PDB entry 6NQ0 | electron microscopy, 3.70 A resolution | chains A and B

# Chain A (and B)
Protein: Two pore calcium channel protein 2
Source organism: Homo sapiens
Notes: chain B of this document is another copy of the same molecule, construct and numbering; everything in this record applies to it too
UniProtKB: Q8NHX9 (TPC2_HUMAN); numbering as in UniProt (aligned over 1-752)
Amino-acid sequence (756 residues; numbered -3 to 752; the number before each row is that of its first residue; numbers below 1 keep their minus sign (Gly-3 is residue -3)):
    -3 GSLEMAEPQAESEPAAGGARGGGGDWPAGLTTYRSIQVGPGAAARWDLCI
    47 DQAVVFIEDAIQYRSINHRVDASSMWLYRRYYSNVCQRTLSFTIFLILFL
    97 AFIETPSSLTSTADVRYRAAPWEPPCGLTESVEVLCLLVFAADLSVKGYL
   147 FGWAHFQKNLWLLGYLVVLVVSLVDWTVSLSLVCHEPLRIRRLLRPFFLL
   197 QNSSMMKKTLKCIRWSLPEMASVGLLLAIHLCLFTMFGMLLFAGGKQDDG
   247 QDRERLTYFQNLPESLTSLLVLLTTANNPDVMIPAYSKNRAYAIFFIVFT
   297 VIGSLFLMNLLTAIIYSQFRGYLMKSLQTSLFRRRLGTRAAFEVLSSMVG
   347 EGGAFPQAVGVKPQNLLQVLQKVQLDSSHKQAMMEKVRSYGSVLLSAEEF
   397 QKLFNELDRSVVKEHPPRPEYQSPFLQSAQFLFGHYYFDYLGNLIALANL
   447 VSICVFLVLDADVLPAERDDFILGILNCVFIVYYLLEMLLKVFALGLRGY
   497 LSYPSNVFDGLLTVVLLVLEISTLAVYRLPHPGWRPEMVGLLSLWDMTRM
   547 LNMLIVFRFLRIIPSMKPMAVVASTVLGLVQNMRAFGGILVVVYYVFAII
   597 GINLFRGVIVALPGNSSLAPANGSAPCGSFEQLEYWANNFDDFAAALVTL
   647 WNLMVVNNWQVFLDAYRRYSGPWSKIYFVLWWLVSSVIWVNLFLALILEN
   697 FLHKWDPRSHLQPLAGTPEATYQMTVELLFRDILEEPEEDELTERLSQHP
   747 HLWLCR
Disordered / not traced: -3 to 38, 241-251, 347-353, 526-538, 609-619, 702-752
Sequence notes: expression tag (-3 to 0); conflict Ala11 (Leu in Q8NHX9), Ala12 (Leu in Q8NHX9), Pro564 (Leu in Q8NHX9), Glu734 (Gly in Q8NHX9)
Disulfide bonds: Cys122-Cys180
Small-molecule neighbours: EUJ ((2R)-3-{[(S)-hydroxy{[(1S,2R,3R,4S,5S,6R)-2,4,6-trihydroxy-3,5-bis(phosphonooxy)cyclohexyl]oxy}phosphoryl]oxy}propane-1,2-diyl dioctanoate): Asn155, Leu156, Trp157, Gly160, Phe193, Ser200, Lys203, Lys204, Leu206, Lys207, Arg210, Ser322, Thr325, Arg329
Swiss-Prot annotation at these positions:
  - region: Lys203 to Lys207 (Interaction with phosphatidylinositol 3,5-bisphosphate)
  - glycosylation (N-linked (GlcNAc...) asparagine): Asn611, Asn618
What the authors report for this chain:
  - conformationally variable residues (helix shift, side-chain flip): Thr308, Tyr312, Gly317, Arg329, Leu690, Leu694
  - binding site for EUJ: Lys203, Lys204, Lys207, Ser322, Arg329

# How chain A and chain B interact
Disulfides between the chains: Cys623(A)-Cys623(B)
Residue-residue contacts - 110 pairs, chain A then chain B:
  Ser104(A) - Arg286(B)  hydrogen bond (backbone-side chain)
  Thr106(A) - Arg286(B)
  Ser107(A) - Asn285(B)
  Ser107(A) - Arg286(B)  hydrogen bond (backbone-backbone)
  Thr108(A) - Ser283(B)  hydrogen bond (side chain-backbone)
  Thr108(A) - Arg286(B)  hydrogen bond (backbone-side chain)
  Ala109(A) - Tyr282(B)
  Ala109(A) - Arg286(B)
  Asp110(A) - Ser283(B)
  Leu221(A) - Met565(B)  hydrophobic
  Leu222(A) - Met565(B)  hydrophobic
  Leu222(A) - Val568(B)  hydrophobic
  Ile225(A) - Phe555(B)  hydrophobic
  Ile225(A) - Ile558(B)  hydrophobic
  Ile225(A) - Met565(B)  hydrophobic
  Leu229(A) - Leu446(B)  hydrophobic
  Leu229(A) - Val552(B)
  Leu229(A) - Phe555(B)  hydrophobic
  Leu229(A) - Leu556(B)  hydrophobic
  Met232(A) - Leu446(B)  hydrophobic
  Phe233(A) - Met549(B)  hydrophobic
  Met235(A) - Leu453(B)  hydrophobic
  Leu236(A) - Arg545(B)  hydrogen bond (backbone-side chain)
  Leu236(A) - Asn548(B)
  Leu236(A) - Met549(B)  hydrophobic
  Ala239(A) - Trp541(B)  hydrogen bond (backbone-side chain)
  Gly240(A) - Arg545(B)
  Leu258(A) - Val454(B)  hydrophobic
  Thr271(A) - Asn653(B)  hydrogen bond (backbone-side chain)
  Ala272(A) - Asn653(B)  hydrogen bond (backbone-side chain)
  Asn273(A) - Asn653(B)
  Asn274(A) - Asn648(B)
  Asn274(A) - Val651(B)
  Asn274(A) - Asn653(B)
  Pro275(A) - Tyr631(B)
  Asp276(A) - Leu629(B)
  Asp276(A) - Tyr631(B)  hydrogen bond
  Met278(A) - Asn648(B)
  Ile279(A) - Glu630(B)
  Tyr282(A) - Ala109(B)
  Tyr282(A) - Ala633(B)  hydrophobic
  Tyr282(A) - Val644(B)
  Ser283(A) - Thr108(B)  hydrogen bond (backbone-side chain)
  Ser283(A) - Asp110(B)
  Asn285(A) - Ser107(B)
  Arg286(A) - Ser104(B)  hydrogen bond (side chain-backbone)
  Arg286(A) - Thr106(B)
  Arg286(A) - Ser107(B)  hydrogen bond (backbone-backbone)
  Arg286(A) - Thr108(B)  hydrogen bond (side chain-backbone)
  Arg286(A) - Ala109(B)
  Arg286(A) - Asp638(B)  salt bridge
  Arg286(A) - Ala640(B)
  Thr296(A) - Trp647(B)
  Val297(A) - Trp647(B)  hydrophobic
  Leu301(A) - Leu690(B)
  Phe302(A) - Leu694(B)  hydrophobic
  Asn305(A) - Leu690(B)
  Asn305(A) - Leu694(B)
  Leu306(A) - Phe697(B)  hydrophobic
  Ala309(A) - Leu698(B)
  Ile310(A) - Leu698(B)  hydrophobic
  Ser313(A) - Leu698(B)
  Leu446(A) - Leu229(B)  hydrophobic
  Leu446(A) - Met232(B)  hydrophobic
  Leu453(A) - Met235(B)  hydrophobic
  Val454(A) - Leu258(B)  hydrophobic
  Trp541(A) - Ala239(B)  hydrogen bond (side chain-backbone)
  Arg545(A) - Leu236(B)  hydrogen bond (side chain-backbone)
  Arg545(A) - Gly240(B)
  Asn548(A) - Leu236(B)
  Met549(A) - Phe233(B)  hydrophobic
  Met549(A) - Leu236(B)  hydrophobic
  Val552(A) - Leu229(B)
  Phe555(A) - Ile225(B)  hydrophobic
  Phe555(A) - Leu229(B)  hydrophobic
  Leu556(A) - Leu229(B)  hydrophobic
  Ile558(A) - Ile225(B)  hydrophobic
  Met565(A) - Leu221(B)  hydrophobic
  Met565(A) - Leu222(B)  hydrophobic
  Met565(A) - Ile225(B)  hydrophobic
  Val568(A) - Leu222(B)  hydrophobic
  Cys623(A) - Cys623(B)  disulfide
  Cys623(A) - Gln628(B)
  Gln628(A) - Cys623(B)
  Leu629(A) - Asp276(B)
  Glu630(A) - Ile279(B)
  Tyr631(A) - Pro275(B)
  Tyr631(A) - Asp276(B)  hydrogen bond
  Ala633(A) - Tyr282(B)  hydrophobic
  Asp638(A) - Arg286(B)  salt bridge
  Ala640(A) - Arg286(B)
  Val644(A) - Tyr282(B)
  Trp647(A) - Thr296(B)
  Trp647(A) - Val297(B)  hydrophobic
  Asn648(A) - Asn274(B)
  Asn648(A) - Met278(B)
  Val651(A) - Asn274(B)
  Asn653(A) - Thr271(B)  hydrogen bond (side chain-backbone)
  Asn653(A) - Ala272(B)  hydrogen bond (side chain-backbone)
  Asn653(A) - Asn273(B)
  Asn653(A) - Asn274(B)
  Asn653(A) - Asn653(B)
  Leu690(A) - Leu301(B)
  Leu690(A) - Asn305(B)
  Leu694(A) - Phe302(B)  hydrophobic
  Leu694(A) - Asn305(B)
  Phe697(A) - Leu306(B)  hydrophobic
  Leu698(A) - Ala309(B)
  Leu698(A) - Ile310(B)  hydrophobic
  Leu698(A) - Ser313(B)
Interface residues without a listed pair, chain A (82 interface residues in all): Leu105, Leu237, Gln256, Asn257, Lys284, Ile293, Cys450, Ala457, Ile559, Val572, Asn634, Ala641, Asn654, Ile693
Interface residues without a listed pair, chain B (82 interface residues in all): Leu105, Leu237, Gln256, Asn257, Lys284, Ile293, Cys450, Ala457, Ile559, Val572, Asn634, Ala641, Asn654, Ile693

# Overview
The chain A/chain B interface involves 82 residues from each chain; the contacts include 1 disulfide bond, 18
hydrogen bonds and 2 salt bridges. Among the polar pairs are Arg286(A)-Asp638(B), Ser104(A)-Arg286(B) and
Thr108(A)-Ser283(B). From the paper: a binding site for EUJ at Lys203(A), Lys204(A) and Lys207(A) among
others; conformational variability at Thr308(A), Tyr312(A) and Gly317(A) among others.
Both chains are Two pore calcium channel protein 2 (Homo sapiens). Entry 6NQ0 (Cryo-EM structure of human TPC2
channel in the ligand-bound open state) was determined by electron microscopy, deposited together with 6NQ1
and 6NQ2.
